4PU4 - chains Q and C of the 6 polymer chains in the assembly; structure by X-ray diffraction, 3.79 A resolution.

[Chain Q]
Molecule: Operator DNA
Sequence (26 nucleotides; each row starts with the number of its first residue; numbering starts at 0):
     0 AAAAAGTGTA GATAAGTACA CCTAAT
Unresolved in the structure: 0

[Chain C]
Protein: Toxin-antitoxin system antidote transcriptional repressor Xre family
From: Shewanella oneidensis
UniProtKB: Q8EIX4 (Q8EIX4_SHEON); residues 21-98 here correspond to UniProt positions 1-78 (UniProt number = residue number - 20)
Chain sequence (118 residues; row label = number of the first residue in the row; numbers below 1 keep their minus sign (Met-19 is residue -19)):
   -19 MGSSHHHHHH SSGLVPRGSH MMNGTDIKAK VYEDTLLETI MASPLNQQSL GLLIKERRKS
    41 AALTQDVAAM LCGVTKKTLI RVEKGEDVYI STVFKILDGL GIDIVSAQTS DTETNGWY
Unresolved in the structure: -19 to 19, 88-98
Construct notes: expression tag (-19 to 20)

[Chain Q / chain C interface]
Pairs across the interface (16):
  DG15(Q) with Arg61(C), salt bridge to the phosphate; Asp67(C), phosphate contact; Val68(C), phosphate contact; Tyr69(C), hydrogen bond to the phosphate
  DT16(Q) with Thr58(C), sugar contact; Arg61(C), salt bridge to the phosphate; Val68(C), phosphate contact; Tyr69(C), hydrogen bond to the phosphate; Thr72(C), hydrogen bond to the phosphate
  DA17(Q) with Gly53(C), phosphate contact; Val54(C), phosphate contact; Thr55(C), hydrogen bond to the phosphate; Lys57(C), base contact; Thr58(C), hydrogen bond to the phosphate; Lys75(C), salt bridge to the phosphate
  DC18(Q) with Thr55(C), base contact

[Summary]
Chain Q and chain C form an interface of 4 and 11 residues respectively; the contacts include 5 hydrogen bonds
and 3 salt bridges. Among the polar pairs are DG15(Q)-Tyr69(C), DT16(Q)-Tyr69(C) and DT16(Q)-Thr72(C).
Here chain Q is Operator DNA and chain C is Toxin-antitoxin system antidote transcriptional repressor Xre
family (Shewanella oneidensis). Entry 4PU4 (Shewanella oneidensis MR-1 Toxin Antitoxin System HipA, HipB and
its operator DNA complex (space group P21)) was determined by X-ray diffraction together with 4PU3, 4PU5, 4PU7
and 4PU8 from the same study.
